9R35 - chains B and a of the 8 polymer chains in the assembly; structure by X-ray diffraction, 2.70 A resolution.

== Chain B ==
Molecule: XRE anti-toxin
Organism: Pseudomonas putida KT2440
Reference sequence: A0A179RFM7 (A0A179RFM7_PSEPU); residues 1-149 here = UniProt positions 1-149
Amino-acid sequence (149 residues; row label = number of the first residue in the row):
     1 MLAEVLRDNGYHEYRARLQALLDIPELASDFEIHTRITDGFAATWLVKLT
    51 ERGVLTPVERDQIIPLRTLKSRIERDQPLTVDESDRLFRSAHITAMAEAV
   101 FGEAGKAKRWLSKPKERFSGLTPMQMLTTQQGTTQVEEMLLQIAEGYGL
From the paper describing this entry:
  - binding site for DNA reverse: Arg60, Arg75
  - binding site for DNA reverse (chain a): Arg67, Thr68, Arg72, Gln77
  - binding site for DNA reverse: Lys70
  - binding site for DNA forward: Arg67, Thr68, Ser71
  - binding site for DNA forward: Arg60, Lys70
  - binding site for DNA forward: Arg72

== Chain a ==
Molecule: DNA reverse
Sequence (30 nucleotides; numbered -1 to 28; the number before each row is that of its first residue; numbers below 1 keep their minus sign (DG-1 is residue -1)):
    -1 GCTCCTTTTCGGCATTTGCCGACAAGTATG
Unresolved in the structure: -1 to 0, 22-28

== How chain B and chain a interact ==
Pairs across the interface (6; chain B residue first):
  Pro65(B) with DT13(a), phosphate contact
  Arg67(B) with DT13(a), base contact
  Thr68(B) with DA12(a), sugar contact; DT13(a), hydrogen bond to the phosphate
  Arg72(B) with DA12(a), salt bridge to the phosphate
  Arg75(B) with DC11(a), salt bridge to the phosphate
Other interface residues (no listed pair), chain a (4 interface residues in all): DT14

== Overview ==
5 residues of chain B face 4 of chain a across their interface, with 1 hydrogen bond and 2 salt bridges. Polar
pairs include Thr68(B)-DT13(a), Arg72(B)-DA12(a) and Arg75(B)-DC11(a). The paper reports a binding site for
DNA forward at Arg67(B), Thr68(B) and Ser71(B) among others; a binding site for DNA reverse (chain a) at
Arg67(B), Thr68(B) and Arg72(B) among others.
Here chain B is XRE anti-toxin (Pseudomonas putida KT2440) and chain a is DNA reverse. Entry 9R35 (Crystal
structure of the Pseudomonas putida Xre-RES toxin-antitoxin complex bound to promoter DNA) was determined by
X-ray diffraction.
